4HT2 - chain A; structure by X-ray diffraction, 1.45 A resolution.

[Chain A]
Protein: Carbonic anhydrase 12
Organism: Homo sapiens
Notes: EC 4.2.1.1; fragment: human carbonic anhydrase XII
UniProtKB: O43570 (CAH12_HUMAN); residues 2-263 here correspond to UniProt positions 30-291 (UniProt number = residue number + 28)
Chain sequence (263 residues; row label = number of the first residue in the row):
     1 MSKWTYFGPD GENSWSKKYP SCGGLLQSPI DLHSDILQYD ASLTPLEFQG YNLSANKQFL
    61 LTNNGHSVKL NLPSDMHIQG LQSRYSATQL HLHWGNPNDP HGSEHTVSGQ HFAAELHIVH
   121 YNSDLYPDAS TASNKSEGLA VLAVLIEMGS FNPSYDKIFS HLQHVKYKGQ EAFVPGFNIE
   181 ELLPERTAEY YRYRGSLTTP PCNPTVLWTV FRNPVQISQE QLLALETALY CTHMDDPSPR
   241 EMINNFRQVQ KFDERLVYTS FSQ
Not modelled in the structure: 1-2
Construct notes: expression tag (1)
Disulfides: C22-C202
Bound ions: Zn2+: H91, H93, H117 (together with V50)
Residues lining bound ligands: V50 (4-[(4,6-dimethylpyrimidin-2-yl)thio]-2,3,5,6-tetrafluorobenzenesulfonamide): Q89, H91, H93, E104, H117, V119, A129, S130, S133, L139, V141, S196, L197, T198, T199, P200, P201, N203, V206, W208
Swiss-Prot annotation at these positions:
  - active site: H66 (Proton donor/acceptor)
  - binding site (Zn(2+)): H91, H93, H117
  - binding site (substrate): T198, T199
  - glycosylation (N-linked (GlcNAc...) asparagine): N52, N134

[In short]
Bound to chain A: compound V50. H91, H93 and H117 form the Zn2+ site. From UniProt: active-site residue H66, 3
Zn2+-binding residues and substrate-binding residues T198 and T199.
Chain A is Carbonic anhydrase 12 (Homo sapiens); the structure, Crystal structure of human carbonic anhydrase
isozyme XII with the inhibitor, was determined by X-ray diffraction, deposited together with 4HT0 and 4HU1.
